5YNI - chains A and B; structure by X-ray diffraction, 2.07 A resolution.

[Chain A]
Name: nsp16 protein
Source organism: Human betacoronavirus 2c EMC/2012
UniProt: K0BWD0 (K0BWD0_9BETC); residues 1-303 here correspond to UniProt positions 6776-7078 (UniProt number = residue number + 6775)
Sequence (303 residues; each row starts with the number of its first residue):
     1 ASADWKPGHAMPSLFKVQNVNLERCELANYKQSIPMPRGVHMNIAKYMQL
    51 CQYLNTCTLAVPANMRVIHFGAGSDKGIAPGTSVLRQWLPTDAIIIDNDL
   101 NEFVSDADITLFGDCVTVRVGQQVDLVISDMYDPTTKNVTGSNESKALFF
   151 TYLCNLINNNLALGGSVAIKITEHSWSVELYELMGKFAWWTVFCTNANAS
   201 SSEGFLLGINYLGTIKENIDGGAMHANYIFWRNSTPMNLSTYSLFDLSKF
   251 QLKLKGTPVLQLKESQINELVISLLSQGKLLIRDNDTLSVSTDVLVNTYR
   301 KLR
Unresolved in the structure: 38-39, 297-303
Ligand contacts:
  - mrna cap analog N7-methyl gpppg (GTG; 7-methyl-guanosine-5'-triphosphate-5'-guanosine): C25, E26, L27, Y30, K31, K46, D75, Y132, K137, V139, K170, T172, E173, H174, S175, S201, S202, E203
  - S-adenosylmethionine (SAM): N43, Y47, H69, G71, A72, G73, S74, A79, P80, G81, N98, D99, L100, N101, G113, D114, C115, D130, M131, Y132, F149, K170

[Chain B]
Name: nsp10 protein
Source organism: Human betacoronavirus 2c EMC/2012
UniProt: K4LC41 (K4LC41_9BETC); residues 1-140 here correspond to UniProt positions 4238-4377 (UniProt number = residue number + 4237)
Sequence (140 residues; each row starts with the number of its first residue):
     1 AGSNTEFASNSSVLSLVNFTVDPQKAYLDFVNAGGAPLTNCVKMLTPKTG
    51 TGIAISVKPESTADQETYGGASVCLYCRAHIEHPDVSGVCKYKGKFVQIP
   101 AQCVRDPVGFCLSNTPCNVCQYWIGYGCNCDSLRQAALPQ
Unresolved in the structure: 1-10, 131-140
Bound ions: Zn2+ site 1: C74, C77, H83, C90; Zn2+ site 2: C117, C120, C128, C130

[Chain A / chain B interface]
Pairs across the interface - 45 pairs, chain A then chain B:
  P37(A) - L45(B)  hydrophobic
  V40(A) - K43(B)
  V40(A) - L45(B)  hydrophobic
  H41(A) - N40(B)
  H41(A) - C41(B)
  H41(A) - V42(B)
  I44(A) - V42(B)  hydrophobic
  I44(A) - K43(B)
  M48(A) - L45(B)  hydrophobic
  K76(A) - N40(B)
  I78(A) - N40(B)
  I78(A) - V42(B)  hydrophobic
  I78(A) - R78(B)
  P80(A) - V42(B)  hydrophobic
  S83(A) - M44(B)
  S83(A) - G69(B)
  S83(A) - F96(B)
  V84(A) - M44(B)
  R86(A) - K58(B)
  R86(A) - G94(B)
  R86(A) - F96(B)
  Q87(A) - M44(B)
  Q87(A) - L45(B)  hydrogen bond (side chain-backbone)
  Q87(A) - K58(B)
  Q87(A) - P59(B)
  Q87(A) - F96(B)
  L89(A) - K58(B)  hydrogen bond (backbone-side chain)
  P90(A) - K58(B)
  T91(A) - V57(B)
  T91(A) - K58(B)  hydrogen bond
  E102(A) - H80(B)  salt bridge
  V104(A) - C77(B)
  V104(A) - H80(B)
  S105(A) - A71(B)
  S105(A) - K93(B)  hydrogen bond (backbone-side chain)
  D106(A) - G69(B)
  D106(A) - G70(B)  hydrogen bond (side chain-backbone)
  D106(A) - A71(B)  hydrogen bond (side chain-backbone)
  D106(A) - K93(B)
  D106(A) - G94(B)  hydrogen bond (side chain-backbone)
  D106(A) - K95(B)
  A107(A) - K93(B)  hydrogen bond (backbone-side chain)
  L247(A) - L45(B)
  L247(A) - T46(B)
  L247(A) - P47(B)
Interface residues without a listed pair, chain A (24 interface residues in all): F103, L244, Q251
Interface residues without a listed pair, chain B (22 interface residues in all): Y92

[In short]
24 residues of chain A and 22 residues of chain B are in contact; the contacts include 8 hydrogen bonds and 1
salt bridge. Polar pairs include E102(A)-H80(B), Q87(A)-L45(B) and L89(A)-K58(B). Chain A binds
S-adenosylmethionine and mrna cap analog N7-methyl gpppg.
Chain A is nsp16 protein and chain B is nsp10 protein, both from Human betacoronavirus 2c EMC/2012; the
structure, Crystal structure of MERS-CoV nsp16/nsp10 complex bound to SAM and m7GpppG, was determined by X-ray
diffraction.
